Entry 7C2E (electron microscopy, 4.20 A resolution (low resolution: residue-level contacts below are approximate; hydrogen-bond / salt-bridge calls are withheld)); this record covers chains A and B of the 5 polymer chains in the assembly.

== Chain A ==
Molecule: Guanine nucleotide-binding protein G(s) subunit alpha isoforms short
Source organism: Homo sapiens
Sequence (394 residues; numbered 1 to 394; the number before each row is that of its first residue):
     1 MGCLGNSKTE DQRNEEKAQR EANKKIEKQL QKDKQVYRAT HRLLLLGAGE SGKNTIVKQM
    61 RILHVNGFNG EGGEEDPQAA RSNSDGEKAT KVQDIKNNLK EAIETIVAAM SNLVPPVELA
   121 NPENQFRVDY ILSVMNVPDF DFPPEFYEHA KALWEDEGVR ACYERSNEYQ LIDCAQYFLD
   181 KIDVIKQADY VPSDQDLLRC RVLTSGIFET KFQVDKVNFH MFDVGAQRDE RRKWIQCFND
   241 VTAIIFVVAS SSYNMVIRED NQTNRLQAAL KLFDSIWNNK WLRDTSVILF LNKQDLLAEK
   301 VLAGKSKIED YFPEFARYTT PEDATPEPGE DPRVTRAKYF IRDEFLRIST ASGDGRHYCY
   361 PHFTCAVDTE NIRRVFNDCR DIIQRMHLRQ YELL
Unresolved in the structure: 1-10, 48-204, 250-263, 294-307, 365-370

== Chain B ==
Molecule: Guanine nucleotide-binding protein G(I)/G(S)/G(T) subunit beta-1
Source organism: Homo sapiens
UniProtKB: P62873 (GBB1_HUMAN); residues 2-340 here = UniProt positions 2-340
Sequence (350 residues; numbered -9 to 340; the number before each row is that of its first residue; numbers below 1 keep their minus sign (Met-9 is residue -9)):
    -9 MHHHHHHGSS GSELDQLRQE AEQLKNQIRD ARKACADATL SQITNNIDPV GRIQMRTRRT
    51 LRGHLAKIYA MHWGTDSRLL VSASQDGKLI IWDSYTTNKV HAIPLRSSWV MTCAYAPSGN
   111 YVACGGLDNI CSIYNLKTRE GNVRVSRELA GHTGYLSCCR FLDDNQIVTS SGDTTCALWD
   171 IETGQQTTTF TGHTGDVMSL SLAPDTRLFV SGACDASAKL WDVREGMCRQ TFTGHESDIN
   231 AICFFPNGNA FATGSDDATC RLFDLRADQE LMTYSHDNII CGITSVSFSK SGRLLLAGYD
   291 DFNCNVWDAL KADRAGVLAG HDNRVSCLGV TDDGMAVATG SWDSFLKIWN
Unresolved in the structure: -9 to 2
Construct notes: initiating methionine (-9); expression tag (-8 to 1)
Swiss-Prot annotation at these positions:
  - modified residue: Ser2 (N-acetylserine), His266 (Phosphohistidine)
  - natural variant: Leu30 (L30F: In MRD42; uncertain significance), Arg52 (R52G: In MRD42), Gly64 (G64V: In MRD42), Asp76 (D76E: In MRD42; D76G: In MRD42), Gly77 (G77S: In MRD42), Lys78 (K78R: In MRD42), Ile80 (I80N: In MRD42; I80T: In MRD42), His91 (H91R: In MRD42; uncertain significance), Ala92 (A92T: In MRD42), Pro94 (P94S: In MRD42), Leu95 (L95P: In MRD42), Arg96 (R96L: In MRD42), 5 further natural variant entries in UniProt

== How chain A and chain B interact ==
Contacting residue pairs - 58 pairs, chain A then chain B:
  Gln19(A) - Asp83(B)
  Gln19(A) - Thr86(B)
  Gln19(A) - Asn88(B)
  Asn23(A) - Asn88(B)
  Asn23(A) - Lys89(B)
  Ile26(A) - Lys89(B)
  Ile26(A) - Val90(B)
  Ile26(A) - Ala92(B)
  Glu27(A) - Arg52(B)
  Glu27(A) - Lys89(B)
  Leu30(A) - Gly53(B)
  Leu30(A) - Ile80(B)
  Leu30(A) - Lys89(B)
  Asp33(A) - Leu55(B)
  Asp33(A) - Asp76(B)
  Asp33(A) - Lys78(B)
  Lys34(A) - Leu55(B)
  Tyr37(A) - Leu55(B)
  Tyr37(A) - Ala56(B)
  Tyr37(A) - Asp76(B)
  Gly206(A) - Leu117(B)
  Gly206(A) - Asp118(B)
  Gly206(A) - Asn119(B)
  Glu209(A) - Arg96(B)
  Phe222(A) - Trp99(B)
  Ala226(A) - Thr143(B)
  Ala226(A) - Gly144(B)
  Gln227(A) - Leu117(B)
  Gln227(A) - Gly144(B)
  Gln227(A) - Tyr145(B)
  Arg228(A) - Gly162(B)
  Arg228(A) - Asp163(B)
  Arg228(A) - Thr164(B)
  Arg228(A) - Thr184(B)
  Arg228(A) - Gly185(B)
  Arg228(A) - Asp186(B)
  Glu230(A) - Asp186(B)
  Arg232(A) - Cys204(B)
  Lys233(A) - Tyr145(B)
  Lys233(A) - Met188(B)
  Lys233(A) - Cys204(B)
  Lys233(A) - Asp228(B)
  Lys233(A) - Asn230(B)
  Gln236(A) - Trp332(B)
  Cys237(A) - Lys57(B)
  Cys237(A) - Tyr59(B)
  Cys237(A) - Trp99(B)
  Phe238(A) - Trp99(B)
  Phe238(A) - Leu117(B)
  Asn239(A) - Lys57(B)
  Asn239(A) - Trp332(B)
  Asp240(A) - Ala56(B)
  Asp240(A) - Lys57(B)
  Trp281(A) - Asp290(B)
  Trp281(A) - Phe292(B)
  Trp281(A) - Asn313(B)
  Trp281(A) - Arg314(B)
  Trp281(A) - Trp332(B)
Also at the interface, not in a pair above, chain A (29 interface residues in all): Glu16, Gln29, Ser205, Ile207, Trp234, Lys280
Also at the interface, not in a pair above, chain B (42 interface residues in all): His91, Ser98, Met101, Ile270

== Summary ==
The interface between chain A and chain B involves 29 residues on one side and 42 on the other.
Here chain A is Guanine nucleotide-binding protein G(s) subunit alpha isoforms short and chain B is Guanine
nucleotide-binding protein G(I)/G(S)/G(T) subunit beta-1, both from Homo sapiens. Entry 7C2E (GLP-1R-Gs
complex structure with a small molecule full agonist) was determined by electron microscopy.
